PDB entry 6NPW | X-ray diffraction, 2.49 A resolution | chains B and C of the 5 polymer chains in the assembly

Chain B:
Name: Ssu72 ortholog, LD40846p
From: Drosophila melanogaster
Notes: EC 3.1.3.-, 3.1.3.16, 3.1.3.41
UniProt: Q9VWE4 (Q9VWE4_DROME); numbering as in UniProt (aligned over 1-195)
Amino-acid sequence (200 residues; numbered -4 to 195; the number before each row is that of its first residue; numbers below 1 keep their minus sign (Gly-4 is residue -4)):
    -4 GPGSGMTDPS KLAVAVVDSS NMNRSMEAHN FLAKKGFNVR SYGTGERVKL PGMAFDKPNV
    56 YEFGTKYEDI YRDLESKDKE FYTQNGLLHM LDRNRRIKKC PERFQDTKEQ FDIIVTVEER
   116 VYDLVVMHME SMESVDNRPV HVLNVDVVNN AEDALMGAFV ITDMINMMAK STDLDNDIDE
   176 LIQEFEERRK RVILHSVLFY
Disordered / not traced: -4 to 3
Construct notes: expression tag (-4 to 0); engineered mutation Asp13 (Cys in Q9VWE4), Asn144 (Asp in Q9VWE4)
From the paper describing this entry:
  - specificity-determining residues: Lys44, Pro46, Pro53 (proposed by the authors, not directly observed)
  - mutagenesis - C13D/D144N: abolished catalytic activity (proposed by the authors, not directly observed)

Chain C:
Name: Symplekin
From: Drosophila melanogaster
UniProt: Q8MSU4 (SYMPK_DROME); residues 19-351 here = UniProt positions 19-351
Amino-acid sequence (339 residues; each row starts with the number of its first residue):
    13 GPGSGMTDEK TATARAKVVD WCNELVIASP STKCELLAKV QETVLGSCAE LAEEFLESVL
    73 SLAHDSNMEV RKQVVAFVEQ VCKVKVELLP HVINVVSMLL RDNSAQVIKR VIQACGSIYK
   133 NGLQYLCSLM EPGDSAEQAW NILSLIKAQI LDMIDNENDG IRTNAIKFLE GVVVLQSFAD
   193 EDSLKRDGDF SLADVPDHCT LFRREKLQEE GNNILDILLQ FHGTTHISSV NLIACTSSLC
   253 TIAKMRPIFM GAVVEAFKQL NANLPPTLTD SQVSSVRKSL KMQLQTLLKN RGAFEFASTI
   313 RGMLVDLGSS TNEIQKLIPK MDKQEMARRQ KRILENAAQ
Disordered / not traced: 13-29, 350-351
Construct notes: expression tag (13-18)

Chain B / chain C interface:
Pairs across the interface - 26 pairs, chain B then chain C:
  Glu22(B) with Arg113(C), salt bridge
  Phe26(B) with Leu157(C)
  Lys29(B) with Ala160(C); Asp164(C), salt bridge
  Lys30(B) with Asn153(C), hydrogen bond; Ser156(C)
  Thr78(B) with Asn115(C), hydrogen bond (backbone-side chain)
  Gln79(B) with Asn115(C), hydrogen bond (backbone-side chain)
  Asn80(B) with Asn115(C)
  Gly81(B) with Asn115(C)
  Arg88(B) with Arg113(C)
  Arg91(B) with Asp167(C), salt bridge
  Glu147(B) with His76(C), salt bridge; Met110(C)
  Leu150(B) with Arg113(C)
  Met151(B) with Asn106(C)
  Phe154(B) with Asn106(C); Ser109(C); Ile154(C), hydrophobic; Leu157(C), hydrophobic
  Thr157(B) with Asn153(C)
  Asp158(B) with Gln150(C), hydrogen bond
  Asn161(B) with Asn153(C)
  Lys165(B) with Glu149(C), salt bridge
  Arg183(B) with Asp146(C), salt bridge
  Arg184(B) with Gln150(C)
Other interface residues (no listed pair), chain B (21 interface residues in all): Asn25
Other interface residues (no listed pair), chain C (17 interface residues in all): Gln161

Summary:
21 residues of chain B and 17 residues of chain C are in contact, with 4 hydrogen bonds and 6 salt bridges.
Polar contacts include Glu22(B)-Arg113(C), Lys29(B)-Asp164(C) and Arg91(B)-Asp167(C). The paper reports that
C13D/D144N of chain B abolish catalytic activity; specificity determinants Lys44(B), Pro46(B) and Pro53(B).
Here chain B is Ssu72 ortholog, LD40846p and chain C is Symplekin, both from Drosophila melanogaster. Entry
6NPW (SSu72/Sympk in complex with Ser2/Ser5 phosphorylated peptide) was determined by X-ray diffraction.
